4W4U - chains A and E of the 4 polymer chains in the assembly; structure by X-ray diffraction, 2.80 A resolution.

# Chain A
Name: Ubiquitin carboxyl-terminal hydrolase
From: Saccharomyces cerevisiae
Notes: EC 3.4.19.12
UniProt: N1P0J5 (N1P0J5_YEASC); residues 1-471 here = UniProt positions 1-471
Sequence (476 residues; row label = number of the first residue in the row; numbers below 1 keep their minus sign (Gly-4 is residue -4)):
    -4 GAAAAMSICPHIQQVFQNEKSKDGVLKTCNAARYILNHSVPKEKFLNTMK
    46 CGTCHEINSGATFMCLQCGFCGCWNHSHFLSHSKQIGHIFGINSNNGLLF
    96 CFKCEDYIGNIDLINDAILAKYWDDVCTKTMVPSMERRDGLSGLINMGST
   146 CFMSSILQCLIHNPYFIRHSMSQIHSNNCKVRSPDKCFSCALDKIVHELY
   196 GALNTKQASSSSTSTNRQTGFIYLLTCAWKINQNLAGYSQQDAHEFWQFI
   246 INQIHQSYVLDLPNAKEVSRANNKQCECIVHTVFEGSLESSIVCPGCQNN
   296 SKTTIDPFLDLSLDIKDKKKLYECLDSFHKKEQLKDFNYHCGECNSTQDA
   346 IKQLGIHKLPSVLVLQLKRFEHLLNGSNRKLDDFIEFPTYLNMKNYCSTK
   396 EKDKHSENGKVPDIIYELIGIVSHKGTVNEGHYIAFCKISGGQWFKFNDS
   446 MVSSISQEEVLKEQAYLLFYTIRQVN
Not modelled in the structure: -4 to 0, 199-211, 227-235, 395-405
Construct notes: expression tag (-4 to 0)
Metal / ion sites: Zn2+ site 1: Cys4, His6, Cys96, Cys99; Zn2+ site 2: Cys46, Cys49, Cys68, His73; Zn2+ site 3: Cys60, Cys63, His77, His83; Zn2+ site 4: His170, Cys174, Cys182, Cys185; Zn2+ site 5: His250, Cys271, Cys273, His276; Zn2+ site 6: Cys289, Cys292, Cys336, Cys339
From the paper describing this entry:
  - catalytic residues: Asn141 (citing earlier work)

# Chain E
Name: SAGA-associated factor 73
From: Saccharomyces cerevisiae
UniProt: P53165 (SGF73_YEAST); residue numbers follow UniProt; this construct covers 1-96
Sequence (96 residues; row label = number of the first residue in the row):
     1 MRSGDAEIKGIKPKVIEEYSLSQGSGPSNDSWKSLMSSAKDTPLQYDHMN
    51 RESLKKAFNPNAQLIEDPLDKPIQYRVCEKCGKPLALTAIVDHLEN
Not modelled in the structure: 1, 20-29, 96
Construct notes: engineered mutation Ala57 (Tyr in P53165)
Swiss-Prot annotation at these positions:
  - binding site (Zn(2+)): Cys78, Cys81, His93
Metal / ion sites: Zn2+: Cys78, Cys81, His93
From the paper describing this entry:
  - mutagenesis - Y57A: abolished catalytic activity
  - mutagenesis - N61D: decreased catalytic activity
  - mutagenesis - E79A, K83A: unchanged catalytic activity on Ub-AMC
  - mutagenesis - Y57A (Tm 34 degC), N59D (Tm 44 degC): decreased stability
  - mutagenesis - E79A: unchanged stability
  - conformationally variable residues (side-chain flip): Lys56
  - mutagenesis - Y57A, N59D: decreased catalytic activity on K48-linked diubiquitin
  - mutagenesis - E79A: unchanged catalytic activity on K48-linked diubiquitin

# How chain A and chain E interact
Pairs across the interface (125; chain A residue first):
  Thr23(A) with Trp32(E)
  Ala26(A) with Met36(E)
  Ala27(A) with Trp32(E), hydrophobic
  Tyr29(A) with Met36(E), hydrophobic; Ala39(E)
  Ile30(A) with Trp32(E); Leu35(E), hydrophobic; Met36(E)
  Asn32(A) with Leu44(E); Gln45(E), hydrogen bond (backbone-backbone)
  His33(A) with Ala39(E); Thr42(E), hydrogen bond (side chain-backbone); Pro43(E); Leu44(E)
  Ser34(A) with Leu35(E); Gln45(E)
  Val35(A) with Gln45(E)
  Glu38(A) with Leu35(E); Ser38(E), hydrogen bond
  Asn42(A) with Trp32(E); Leu35(E)
  Thr43(A) with Leu35(E)
  Met59(A) with Trp32(E), hydrophobic
  Cys60(A) with Trp32(E), hydrogen bond (backbone-side chain)
  Leu61(A) with Lys33(E), hydrogen bond (backbone-side chain)
  Gln62(A) with Lys33(E)
  Cys63(A) with Trp32(E), hydrogen bond (backbone-side chain); Lys33(E)
  Gly64(A) with Asp30(E); Ser31(E); Trp32(E), hydrogen bond (backbone-backbone)
  Phe65(A) with Trp32(E)
  Cys66(A) with Trp32(E), hydrophobic
  Asn110(A) with Gln74(E), hydrogen bond (backbone-side chain)
  Asp111(A) with Gln74(E); Leu87(E)
  Ile113(A) with Thr88(E)
  Leu114(A) with Leu87(E)
  Tyr117(A) with Val91(E), hydrophobic
  Asp120(A) with Glu95(E)
  Val121(A) with Arg76(E); Ile90(E), hydrophobic
  Cys122(A) with Arg76(E)
  Lys124(A) with Glu79(E), hydrogen bond (backbone-backbone)
  Thr125(A) with Arg76(E), hydrogen bond (backbone-side chain); Val77(E)
  Met126(A) with Arg76(E); Val77(E), hydrogen bond (backbone-backbone)
  Val127(A) with Arg76(E)
  Pro128(A) with Tyr75(E); Val77(E), hydrophobic
  Arg132(A) with Tyr75(E), hydrogen bond (backbone-side chain)
  Arg133(A) with Tyr75(E)
  Pro159(A) with Ile65(E); Pro68(E), hydrophobic
  Tyr160(A) with Gln63(E); Leu64(E); Ile65(E), hydrogen bond (side chain-backbone)
  Arg163(A) with Gln63(E), hydrogen bond; Ile65(E)
  Met166(A) with Tyr75(E), hydrophobic; Pro84(E); Leu85(E); Ala86(E), hydrogen bond (backbone-backbone); Ala89(E)
  Ser167(A) with Ala86(E); Ala89(E)
  Gln168(A) with Lys83(E); Pro84(E); Leu85(E); Ala89(E)
  Ser171(A) with Lys83(E), hydrogen bond
  Lys189(A) with Lys83(E)
  Val191(A) with Pro84(E)
  His192(A) with Cys81(E), hydrogen bond (side chain-backbone); Gly82(E), hydrogen bond (side chain-backbone); Lys83(E), hydrogen bond (side chain-backbone); Pro84(E)
  Tyr195(A) with Tyr75(E), hydrogen bond (backbone-side chain); Val77(E); Pro84(E), hydrophobic
  Gly196(A) with Gly82(E)
  Ala197(A) with Gly82(E), hydrogen bond (backbone-backbone)
  Gln270(A) with Pro60(E); Asn61(E)
  Cys271(A) with Asn61(E), hydrogen bond (backbone-side chain)
  Glu272(A) with Asn61(E)
  Ile274(A) with Gln63(E)
  Thr277(A) with Asn61(E); Ala62(E); Gln63(E), hydrogen bond (backbone-backbone)
  Glu280(A) with Asn59(E), hydrogen bond (backbone-side chain)
  Lys353(A) with Lys55(E), hydrogen bond (side chain-backbone); Lys56(E), hydrogen bond (side chain-backbone); Ala57(E); Phe58(E), hydrogen bond (side chain-backbone); Asn59(E)
  Leu354(A) with Ala57(E), hydrogen bond (backbone-backbone); Phe58(E)
  Pro355(A) with Phe58(E)
  Ser356(A) with Gln63(E), hydrogen bond (side chain-backbone)
  Pro407(A) with Ser53(E)
  Tyr411(A) with Phe58(E)
  Glu412(A) with Leu69(E)
  Ile414(A) with Leu69(E), hydrophobic
  Lys433(A) with Leu69(E)
  Ser435(A) with Leu69(E), hydrogen bond (side chain-backbone); Lys71(E), hydrogen bond (side chain-backbone); Pro72(E)
  Gly436(A) with Leu69(E), hydrogen bond (backbone-backbone)
  Thr466(A) with Pro68(E)
  Ile467(A) with Met49(E), hydrophobic; Phe58(E), hydrophobic
  Arg468(A) with His48(E), hydrogen bond (backbone-side chain); Met49(E); Asp67(E), salt bridge; Asp70(E), salt bridge
  Gln469(A) with His48(E)
  Val470(A) with His48(E), hydrogen bond (backbone-backbone); Met49(E); Asn50(E), hydrogen bond (backbone-backbone); Ser53(E); Phe58(E), hydrophobic
  Asn471(A) with Asn50(E), hydrogen bond (backbone-side chain); Ser53(E), hydrogen bond (backbone-side chain)
Also at the interface, not in a pair above, chain A (80 interface residues in all): Pro36, Asp107, Trp118, Ile162, Val278, Gly281, His352, Ile409, Ile434
Also at the interface, not in a pair above, chain E (55 interface residues in all): Lys40, Leu54, Ile73, Cys78, Leu94
Interface features reported in the paper:
  - specific contacts: Asn59(E)-Leu354(A), Asn59(E)-Glu280(A) (hydrogen bond), Asn61(E)-Cys271(A), Asn61(E)-Glu272(A)
  - interface residues, chain E: Glu79(E), Lys83(E)

# Overview
The interface between chain A and chain E involves 80 residues on one side and 55 on the other, with 37
hydrogen bonds and 2 salt bridges. Polar contacts include Arg468(A)-Asp67(E), Arg468(A)-Asp70(E) and
His33(A)-Thr42(E). The paper describes contacts between Asn59(E) and Leu354(A), Asn61(E) and Cys271(A) and
Asn61(E) and Glu272(A); a hydrogen bond between Asn59(E) and Glu280(A). From the paper: the catalytic residue
Asn141(A); Y57A and N59D of chain E reduce stability; 5 substitutions were tested in all.
Chain A is Ubiquitin carboxyl-terminal hydrolase and chain E is SAGA-associated factor 73, both from
Saccharomyces cerevisiae; the structure, Structure of yeast SAGA DUBm with Sgf73 Y57A mutant at 2.8 angstroms
resolution, was determined by X-ray diffraction.
